7EA5 - chains H and J of the 11 polymer chains in the assembly; structure by electron microscopy, 3.30 A resolution.

Chain H:
Protein: Histone H2B
From: Xenopus laevis
UniProtKB: A0A1L8FQA5 (A0A1L8FQA5_XENLA); residues 28-120 here correspond to UniProt positions 32-124 (UniProt number = residue number + 4)
Amino-acid sequence (93 residues; each row starts with the number of its first residue):
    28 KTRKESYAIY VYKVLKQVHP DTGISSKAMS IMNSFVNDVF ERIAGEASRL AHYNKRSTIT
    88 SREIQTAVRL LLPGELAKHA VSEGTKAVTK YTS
Unresolved in the structure: 28-29

Chain J:
Molecule: 601-DNA
Sequence (145 nucleotides; each row starts with the number of its first residue):
     2 TCGGATGTAT ATATCTGACA CGTGCCTGGA GACTAGGGAG TAATCCCCTT GGCGGTTAAA
    62 ACGCGGGGGA CAGCGCGTAC GTGCGTTTAA GCGGTGCTAG AGCTGTCTAC GACCAATTGA
   122 GCGGCCTCGG CACCGGGATT CTCGA

Interface between chain H and chain J:
Pairs across the interface - 10 pairs, chain H then chain J:
  Arg-30(H) with DC27(J), base contact; DT28(J), sugar contact
  Tyr-39(H) with DA21(J), phosphate contact
  Ser-52(H) with DC20(J), phosphate contact
  Ser-53(H) with DC20(J), hydrogen bond to the phosphate
  Arg-83(H) with DA40(J), sugar contact; DG41(J), salt bridge to the phosphate
  Ser-84(H) with DA40(J), phosphate contact
  Thr-85(H) with DG39(J), phosphate contact; DA40(J), hydrogen bond to the phosphate
Also at the interface, not in a pair above, chain H (9 interface residues in all): Gly-50, Ile-51

Overview:
The interface between chain H and chain J involves 9 residues on one side and 7 on the other; the contacts
include 2 hydrogen bonds and 1 salt bridge. Among the polar pairs are Ser-53(H)/DC20(J), Thr-85(H)/DA40(J) and
Arg-83(H)/DG41(J).
Chain H is Histone H2B (Xenopus laevis) and chain J is 601-DNA; the structure, Yeast Set2 bound to a
nucleosome containing oncohistone mutations, was determined by electron microscopy together with 7EA8 from the
same study.
